7B6X - chains E and F of the 8 polymer chains in the assembly; structure by electron microscopy, 3.60 A resolution.

# Chain E
Molecule: Probable trafficking protein particle complex subunit 2
Organism: Drosophila melanogaster
UniProtKB: Q9VUZ1 (TPPC2_DROME); numbering as in UniProt (aligned over 1-139)
Chain sequence (139 residues; each row starts with the number of its first residue):
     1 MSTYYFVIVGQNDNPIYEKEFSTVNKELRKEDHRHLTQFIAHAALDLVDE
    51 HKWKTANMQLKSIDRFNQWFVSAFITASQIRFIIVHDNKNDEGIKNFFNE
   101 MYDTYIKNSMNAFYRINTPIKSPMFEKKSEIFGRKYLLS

# Chain F
Molecule: Trafficking protein particle complex subunit 5
Organism: Drosophila melanogaster
UniProtKB: Q7K2Q8 (Q7K2Q8_DROME); residues 1-194 here = UniProt positions 1-194
Chain sequence (194 residues; each row starts with the number of its first residue):
     1 MEKLEALKISSMRPRSNILDRPLSKGKTEVSQSIVALLFSEIVQYSQSRV
    51 FTVPELQTRLHDLGQDVGTRIIDLYFVRERSSKRETKLTQMLLFVKTTVW
   101 KNLFGKEAEKLEHANDDERTYYIIEKEPLVNTFISVPKDKGSLNCANFTA
   151 GIVEAVLTNCGFPCKVTAHWHKGTTYMVKFEDFVIARDKQMEEK
Disordered / not traced: 1-30

# How chain E and chain F interact
Residue-residue contacts - 39 pairs, chain E then chain F:
  Gln11(E) - Thr158(F)  hydrogen bond (side chain-backbone)
  Gln11(E) - Asn159(F)
  Lys52(E) - Thr86(F)  hydrogen bond (backbone-side chain)
  Trp53(E) - Thr86(F)
  Trp53(E) - Lys87(F)  hydrogen bond (backbone-side chain)
  Trp53(E) - Arg187(F)
  Trp53(E) - Met191(F)
  Ala56(E) - Lys83(F)
  Ala56(E) - Arg84(F)
  Ala56(E) - Glu85(F)
  Ala56(E) - Thr86(F)
  Asn57(E) - Lys83(F)
  Asn57(E) - Arg84(F)  hydrogen bond (backbone-side chain)
  Met58(E) - Lys83(F)
  Met58(E) - Arg84(F)  hydrogen bond (backbone-side chain)
  Ile75(E) - Arg84(F)  hydrogen bond (backbone-side chain)
  Ala77(E) - Phe76(F)  hydrophobic
  Ala77(E) - Asn159(F)
  Ala77(E) - Cys160(F)
  Ser78(E) - Asp73(F)
  Ser78(E) - Asn159(F)
  Gln79(E) - Thr158(F)  hydrogen bond (side chain-backbone)
  Gln79(E) - Asn159(F)  hydrogen bond (side chain-backbone)
  Gln79(E) - Cys160(F)
  Gln79(E) - Gly161(F)
  Tyr102(E) - Asp73(F)  hydrogen bond
  Tyr102(E) - Phe76(F)
  Tyr102(E) - Val77(F)  hydrophobic
  Tyr105(E) - Asp73(F)
  Ile106(E) - Asp73(F)
  Ile106(E) - Leu74(F)
  Ser109(E) - Arg70(F)
  Met110(E) - Arg70(F)  hydrogen bond (backbone-side chain)
  Met110(E) - Leu74(F)  hydrophobic
  Asn111(E) - Arg70(F)
  Ala112(E) - Arg70(F)  hydrogen bond (backbone-side chain)
  Tyr114(E) - Arg70(F)  hydrogen bond (backbone-side chain)
  Ile116(E) - Thr69(F)
  Ile116(E) - Asn159(F)
Also at the interface, not in a pair above, chain E (25 interface residues in all): Lys54, Thr55, Gln59, Leu60, Phe74, Thr76
Also at the interface, not in a pair above, chain F (18 interface residues in all): Ile72

# Overview
25 residues of chain E face 18 of chain F across their interface, with 12 hydrogen bonds. Polar contacts
include Gln11(E)-Thr158(F), Lys52(E)-Thr86(F) and Trp53(E)-Lys87(F).
Here chain E is Probable trafficking protein particle complex subunit 2 and chain F is Trafficking protein
particle complex subunit 5, both from Drosophila melanogaster. Entry 7B6X (TRAPPCore from the MiniTRAPPIII
complex) was determined by electron microscopy.
